PDB entry 2IMI | X-ray diffraction, 1.40 A resolution | chains A and B

Chain A (and B):
Name: Epsilon-class Glutathione S-transferase
Source organism: Anopheles gambiae
Notes: EC 2.5.1.18; chain B of this document is another copy of the same molecule, construct and numbering; everything in this record applies to it too
UniProtKB: Q7PVS6 (Q7PVS6_ANOGA); residues 1-219 here correspond to UniProt positions 2-220 (UniProt number = residue number + 1)
Chain sequence (221 residues; numbered 1 to 221; the number before each row is that of its first residue):
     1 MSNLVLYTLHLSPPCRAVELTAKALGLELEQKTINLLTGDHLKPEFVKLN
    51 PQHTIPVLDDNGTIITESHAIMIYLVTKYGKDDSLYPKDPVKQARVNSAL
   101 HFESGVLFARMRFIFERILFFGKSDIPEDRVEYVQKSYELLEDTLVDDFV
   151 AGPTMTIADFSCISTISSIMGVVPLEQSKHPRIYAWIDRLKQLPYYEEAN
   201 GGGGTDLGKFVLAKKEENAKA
Disordered / not traced: 1 (chain B: 221)
Sequence notes: insertion (220-221)
Small-molecule neighbours: glutathione (GSH): Ser12, Pro13, Pro14, Leu36, His41, His53, Thr54, Ile55, Pro56, Glu67, Ser68, His69, Phe108, Arg112

Interface between chain A and chain B:
Residue-residue contacts (59):
  Pro51(A) with Asp143(B)
  Gln52(A) with Phe102(B); Leu140(B); Thr144(B), hydrogen bond
  His53(A) with Leu140(B)
  Thr63(A) with Val91(B)
  Ile65(A) with Ala94(B), hydrophobic
  Thr66(A) with Ser98(B), hydrogen bond
  Glu67(A) with Ser98(B); His101(B)
  His69(A) with His101(B)
  Ala70(A) with Ala94(B); Asn97(B); Ser98(B)
  Ile73(A) with Gln93(B); Asn97(B)
  Pro90(A) with Thr77(B)
  Val91(A) with Thr63(B); Tyr74(B), hydrophobic
  Gln93(A) with Ile73(B)
  Ala94(A) with Ile65(B), hydrophobic; Ala70(B)
  Asn97(A) with Ala70(B); Ile73(B)
  Ser98(A) with Thr66(B), hydrogen bond; Glu67(B); Ala70(B)
  Leu100(A) with His101(B)
  His101(A) with Glu67(B); His69(B); Leu100(B); His101(B), hydrogen bond; Ser104(B), hydrogen bond
  Phe102(A) with Gln52(B)
  Ser104(A) with His101(B), hydrogen bond; Ser104(B), hydrogen bond; Gly105(B)
  Gly105(A) with Ser104(B); Ala109(B)
  Ala109(A) with Gly105(B); Ala109(B), hydrophobic; Phe113(B)
  Arg110(A) with Phe113(B)
  Arg112(A) with Arg110(B); Tyr133(B)
  Phe113(A) with Phe113(B), hydrophobic; Arg130(B); Tyr133(B), hydrophobic
  Glu116(A) with Tyr133(B), hydrogen bond
  Asp129(A) with Arg130(B), salt bridge
  Arg130(A) with Asp129(B), salt bridge; Arg130(B)
  Tyr133(A) with Arg112(B); Phe113(B), hydrophobic; Glu116(B), hydrogen bond
  Lys136(A) with His53(B), hydrogen bond
  Leu140(A) with Gln52(B)
  Asp143(A) with Pro51(B)
  Thr144(A) with Gln52(B), hydrogen bond
Interface residues without a listed pair, chain A (35 interface residues in all): Tyr74, Thr77
Interface residues without a listed pair, chain B (34 interface residues in all): Pro90

Overview:
35 residues of chain A face 34 of chain B across their interface; the contacts include 11 hydrogen bonds and 2
salt bridges. Polar contacts include Asp129(A)-Arg130(B), Gln52(A)-Thr144(B) and Thr66(A)-Ser98(B). Chain A
binds glutathione.
Chain A and chain B are both Epsilon-class Glutathione S-transferase (Anopheles gambiae); the structure,
Structures of an Insect Epsilon-class Glutathione S-transferase from the Malaria Vector Anopheles Gambiae:
Evidence for High ..., was determined by X-ray diffraction, deposited together with 2IL3 and 2IMK.
